5ACA - chains 2 and 3 of the 4 polymer chains in the assembly; structure by electron microscopy, 3.50 A resolution.

Chain 2:
Molecule: VP2
Source organism: Foot-and-mouth disease virus - type sat 2
UniProt: Q1L764 (Q1L764_9PICO); residues 13-219 here correspond to UniProt positions 98-304 (UniProt number = residue number + 85)
Amino-acid sequence (207 residues; numbered 13 to 219; the number before each row is that of its first residue):
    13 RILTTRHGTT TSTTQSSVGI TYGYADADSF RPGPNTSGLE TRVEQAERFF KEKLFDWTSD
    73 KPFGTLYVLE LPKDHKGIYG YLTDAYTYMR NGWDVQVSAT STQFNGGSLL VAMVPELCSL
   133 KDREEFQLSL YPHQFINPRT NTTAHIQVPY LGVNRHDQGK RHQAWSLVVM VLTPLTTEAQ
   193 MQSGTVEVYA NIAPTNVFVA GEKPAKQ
Sequence notes: conflict L15 (Val100 in Q1L764); engineered mutation Y93 (Ser178 in Q1L764)
From the paper describing this entry:
  - mutagenesis - Y98F: increased stability (from molecular simulation)
  - mutagenesis - S93Y (Tm 53.5 degC): increased stability

Chain 3:
Molecule: VP3
Source organism: Foot-and-mouth disease virus - type sat 2
UniProt: Q1L764 (Q1L764_9PICO); residues 1-222 here correspond to UniProt positions 305-526 (UniProt number = residue number + 304)
Amino-acid sequence (222 residues; each row starts with the number of its first residue):
     1 GIIPVACFDG YGGFQNTDPK TADPIYGYVY NPSRNDCHGR YSNLLDVAEA CPTFLNFDGK
    61 PYVVTKNNGD KVMTCFDVAF THKVHKNTFL AGLADYYAQY QGSLNYHFMY TGPTHHKAKF
   121 MVAYIPPGIE TDRLPKTPED AAHCYHSEWD TGLNSQFTFA VPYVSASDFS YTHTDTPAMA
   181 TTNGWVAVFQ VTDTHSAEAA VVVSVSAGPD LEFRFPVDPV RQ

How chain 2 and chain 3 interact:
Pairs across the interface (39; chain 2 residue first):
  P46(2) - Q101(3)
  N47(2) - Y163(3)
  N47(2) - V164(3)
  N47(2) - S165(3)  hydrogen bond (backbone-backbone)
  N47(2) - A166(3)
  N47(2) - S167(3)
  N47(2) - D168(3)  hydrogen bond
  T48(2) - Y163(3)
  T48(2) - V164(3)
  S49(2) - Y163(3)
  L51(2) - Y145(3)  hydrophobic
  L51(2) - P162(3)  hydrophobic
  T99(2) - P126(3)
  T99(2) - P127(3)
  Y100(2) - P127(3)
  Y100(2) - V164(3)  hydrophobic
  Y100(2) - S165(3)
  Y100(2) - A166(3)
  N166(2) - A166(3)
  N166(2) - S167(3)
  R167(2) - A166(3)
  R167(2) - D168(3)  salt bridge
  H168(2) - A166(3)
  Q170(2) - I129(3)
  G171(2) - I129(3)
  R173(2) - I129(3)
  G213(2) - P126(3)
  E214(2) - P126(3)
  E214(2) - H143(3)
  E214(2) - Y145(3)  hydrogen bond (side chain-backbone)
  K215(2) - I129(3)
  K215(2) - E130(3)
  P216(2) - I125(3)
  P216(2) - E130(3)
  P216(2) - R133(3)
  P216(2) - P135(3)
  P216(2) - C144(3)  hydrophobic
  K218(2) - R133(3)
  Q219(2) - R133(3)
Interface residues without a listed pair, chain 2 (20 interface residues in all): A217
Interface residues without a listed pair, chain 3 (19 interface residues in all): D140

Overview:
The interface between chain 2 and chain 3 involves 20 residues on one side and 19 on the other, with 3
hydrogen bonds and 1 salt bridge. Polar contacts include R167(2)-D168(3), N47(2)-D168(3) and E214(2)-Y145(3).
The paper reports that Y98F and S93Y of chain 2 increase stability.
Here chain 2 is VP2 and chain 3 is VP3, both from Foot-and-mouth disease virus - type sat 2. Entry 5ACA
(Structure-based energetics of protein interfaces guide Foot-and-Mouth disease virus vaccine design) was
determined by electron microscopy, deposited together with 5AC9, 5D8A and 5DDJ.
